Entry 3NF6 (X-ray diffraction, 1.90 A resolution); this record covers chains A and B.

# Chain A (and B)
Protein: Integrase
Source organism: Human immunodeficiency virus 1
Notes: fragment: catalytic domain, residues 50-212; chain B of this document is another copy of the same molecule, construct and numbering; everything in this record applies to it too
UniProt: Q76353 (Q76353_9HIV1); residue numbers follow UniProt; this construct covers 50-212
Chain sequence (183 residues; row label = number of the first residue in the row):
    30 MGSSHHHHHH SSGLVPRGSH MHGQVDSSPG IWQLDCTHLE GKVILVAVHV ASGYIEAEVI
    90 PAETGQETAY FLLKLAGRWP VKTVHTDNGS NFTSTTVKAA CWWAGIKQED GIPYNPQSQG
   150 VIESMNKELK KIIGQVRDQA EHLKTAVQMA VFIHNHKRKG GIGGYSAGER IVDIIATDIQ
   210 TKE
Not modelled in the structure: 30-56, 189-192, 210-212
Sequence notes: expression tag (30-49); engineered mutation Ser56 (Cys in Q76353), Asp139 (Phe in Q76353), His185 (Phe in Q76353)
Small-molecule neighbours:
  - IMV (5-[(2-oxo-2,3-dihydro-1H-indol-1-yl)methyl]-1,3-benzodioxole-4-carboxylic acid), molecule 1: Val77, Val79, Ser81, Gly82, Ile84, Val150, Ser153, Met154, Glu157, Leu158, His183
  - IMV, molecule 2: Gln95, Ala98, Tyr99, Leu102, Thr125, Ala128, Ala129, Trp132
  - IMV, molecule 3: Gln168, Ala169, Glu170, His171, Lys173, Thr174, Met178

# How chain A and chain B interact
Residue-residue contacts (67):
  Tyr83(A) with Arg107(B), hydrogen bond (side chain-backbone)
  Glu85(A) with Arg107(B), salt bridge
  Ala86(A) with Arg107(B), hydrogen bond (backbone-side chain)
  Glu87(A) with Tyr99(B); Lys103(B), salt bridge; Arg107(B), salt bridge
  Tyr99(A) with Glu87(B); Lys173(B); Thr174(B); Gln177(B)
  Leu102(A) with Thr174(B); Gln177(B); Met178(B), hydrophobic
  Lys103(A) with Glu87(B), salt bridge; Lys103(B); Gln177(B)
  Ala105(A) with Phe181(B); His185(B), hydrogen bond (backbone-side chain)
  Gly106(A) with Phe181(B); Asn184(B), hydrogen bond (backbone-side chain)
  Arg107(A) with Tyr83(B), hydrogen bond (backbone-side chain); Glu85(B), salt bridge; Ala86(B), hydrogen bond (side chain-backbone); Glu87(B), salt bridge; Arg107(B); Trp108(B); Gln177(B), hydrogen bond; Val180(B)
  Trp108(A) with Arg107(B); Trp108(B), hydrophobic
  Trp132(A) with Gln168(B), hydrogen bond; Met178(B); Phe181(B), hydrophobic; Ile182(B), hydrophobic
  Ala133(A) with Phe181(B)
  Gln168(A) with Trp132(B), hydrogen bond
  Lys173(A) with Tyr99(B)
  Thr174(A) with Tyr99(B); Leu102(B)
  Gln177(A) with Tyr99(B); Leu102(B); Lys103(B); Arg107(B), hydrogen bond
  Met178(A) with Leu102(B), hydrophobic; Trp132(B)
  Val180(A) with Arg107(B)
  Phe181(A) with Ala105(B); Gly106(B); Trp132(B), hydrophobic; Ala133(B)
  Ile182(A) with Trp132(B), hydrophobic
  Asn184(A) with Gly106(B), hydrogen bond (side chain-backbone)
  His185(A) with Ala105(B)
  Glu198(A) with Ile208(B)
  Val201(A) with Val201(B); Ile204(B), hydrophobic; Ala205(B)
  Asp202(A) with Ala205(B); Ile208(B); Gln209(B), hydrogen bond
  Ile204(A) with Val201(B), hydrophobic
  Ala205(A) with Val201(B); Ala205(B), hydrophobic
  Ile208(A) with Tyr194(B), hydrophobic; Glu198(B); Asp202(B)
  Gln209(A) with Asp202(B), hydrogen bond
Interface residues without a listed pair, chain A (32 interface residues in all): Val165, Tyr194
Interface residues without a listed pair, chain B (32 interface residues in all): Val165

# Overview
The chain A/chain B interface involves 32 residues from each chain, with 13 hydrogen bonds and 6 salt bridges.
Among the polar pairs are Glu85(A)-Arg107(B), Glu87(A)-Lys103(B) and Glu87(A)-Arg107(B). Chain A binds 3
copies of compound IMV.
Chain A and chain B are both Integrase (Human immunodeficiency virus 1); the structure, Structural basis for a
new mechanism of inhibition of HIV integrase identified by fragment screening and ..., was determined by X-ray
diffraction, deposited together with 3NF7, 3NF8, 3NF9 and 3NFA.
